7SC9 - chains CE and CF of the 90 polymer chains in the assembly; structure by electron microscopy, 2.60 A resolution.

Chain CE:
Name: Allophycocyanin alpha chain
From: Synechocystis sp. PCC 6803 substr. Kazusa
UniProtKB: Q01951 (PHAA_SYNY3); residue numbers follow UniProt; this construct covers 1-161
Chain sequence (161 residues; each row starts with the number of its first residue):
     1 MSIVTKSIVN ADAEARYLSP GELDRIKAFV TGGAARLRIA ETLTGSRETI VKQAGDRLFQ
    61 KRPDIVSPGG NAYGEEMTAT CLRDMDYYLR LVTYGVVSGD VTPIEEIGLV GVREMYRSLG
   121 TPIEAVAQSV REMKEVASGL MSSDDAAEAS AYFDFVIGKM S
Not modelled in the structure: 1
Covalently attached groups: phycocyanobilin (CYC) linked to Cys-81
Ligand contacts: phycocyanobilin (CYC): Leu-58, Ile-65, Asn-71, Ala-72, Met-77, Thr-80, Arg-83, Asp-84, Met-85, Tyr-87, Tyr-88, Ile-107, Gly-108, Met-115, Tyr-116, Leu-119, Thr-121, Pro-122, Ala-125, Val-126, Ser-129

Chain CF:
Name: Allophycocyanin beta chain
From: Synechocystis sp. PCC 6803 substr. Kazusa
UniProtKB: Q01952 (APCB_SYNY3); numbering as in UniProt (aligned over 1-161)
Chain sequence (161 residues; each row starts with the number of its first residue):
     1 MQDAITAVIN SADVQGKYLD GAAMDKLKSY FASGELRVRA ASVISANAAT IVKEAVAKSL
    61 LYSDVTRPGG NMYTTRRYAA CIRDLDYYLR YATYAMLAGD ASILDERVLN GLKETYNSLG
   121 VPISSTVQAI QAIKEVTASL VGADAGKEMG VYLDYICSGL S
Covalently attached groups: phycocyanobilin (CYC) linked to Cys-81
Ligand contacts:
  - phycocyanobilin (CYC), molecule 1: Leu-60, Val-65, Asn-71, Met-72, Arg-76, Arg-77, Ala-80, Arg-83, Asp-84, Leu-85, Tyr-87, Tyr-88, Tyr-91, Arg-107, Leu-112, Thr-115, Tyr-116, Leu-119, Val-121, Pro-122, Ser-125, Thr-126
  - phycocyanobilin (CYC), molecule 2: Leu-61, Tyr-62, Ser-63, Thr-66, Tyr-73, Thr-75, Tyr-78

How chain CE and chain CF interact:
Pairs across the interface - 66 pairs, chain CE then chain CF:
  Ser-2(CE) with Asp-3(CF), hydrogen bond; Ile-5(CF); Thr-6(CF), hydrogen bond (side chain-backbone)
  Val-4(CE) with Asp-3(CF); Tyr-30(CF)
  Thr-5(CE) with Met-1(CF); Asp-3(CF), hydrogen bond; Thr-6(CF)
  Ile-8(CE) with Met-1(CF), hydrophobic; Tyr-94(CF), hydrophobic; Leu-97(CF), hydrophobic
  Val-9(CE) with Met-1(CF), hydrophobic
  Ala-11(CE) with Arg-90(CF); Tyr-94(CF)
  Asp-12(CE) with Arg-90(CF); Tyr-91(CF), hydrogen bond; Tyr-94(CF); Arg-107(CF), salt bridge
  Ala-15(CE) with Arg-90(CF)
  Arg-16(CE) with Arg-90(CF); Tyr-94(CF), hydrogen bond (backbone-side chain)
  Tyr-17(CE) with Ile-44(CF), hydrophobic; Ser-45(CF); Ala-48(CF), hydrophobic; Leu-89(CF); Arg-90(CF), hydrogen bond (side chain-backbone); Thr-93(CF)
  Leu-18(CE) with Leu-97(CF), hydrophobic
  Leu-23(CE) with Val-38(CF); Ser-42(CF)
  Ile-26(CE) with Val-38(CF), hydrophobic
  Lys-27(CE) with Glu-35(CF), salt bridge; Val-38(CF)
  Phe-29(CE) with Ile-5(CF), hydrophobic; Phe-31(CF)
  Val-30(CE) with Tyr-30(CF); Phe-31(CF); Gly-34(CF); Glu-35(CF)
  Thr-31(CE) with Glu-35(CF)
  Gly-33(CE) with Phe-31(CF)
  Leu-37(CE) with Met-24(CF), hydrophobic; Lys-28(CF)
  Glu-41(CE) with Met-24(CF)
  Thr-44(CE) with Tyr-18(CF)
  Arg-47(CE) with Tyr-18(CF)
  Asp-86(CE) with Tyr-18(CF), hydrogen bond (backbone-side chain)
  Leu-89(CE) with Tyr-18(CF)
  Arg-90(CE) with Asp-13(CF), salt bridge; Gly-16(CF), hydrogen bond (side chain-backbone); Lys-17(CF); Tyr-18(CF), hydrogen bond (backbone-side chain)
  Thr-93(CE) with Tyr-18(CF)
  Tyr-94(CE) with Ile-9(CF); Ala-12(CF); Asp-13(CF); Lys-17(CF), hydrogen bond (side chain-backbone); Tyr-18(CF); Leu-19(CF), hydrophobic
  Val-97(CE) with Ile-9(CF), hydrophobic; Leu-19(CF), hydrophobic; Phe-31(CF)
  Ser-98(CE) with Ile-5(CF); Ile-9(CF)
  Pro-103(CE) with Ile-9(CF), hydrophobic
  Ile-107(CE) with Asp-13(CF)
Interface residues without a listed pair, chain CF (31 interface residues in all): Arg-39, Ala-41

In short:
The chain CE/chain CF interface involves 31 residues from each chain; the contacts include 10 hydrogen bonds
and 3 salt bridges. Among the polar pairs are Asp-12(CE)/Arg-107(CF), Lys-27(CE)/Glu-35(CF) and
Arg-90(CE)/Asp-13(CF). Chain CF binds phycocyanobilin. Covalently linked phycocyanobilin: at Cys-81(CE).
Covalently linked phycocyanobilin: at Cys-81(CF).
Chain CE is Allophycocyanin alpha chain and chain CF is Allophycocyanin beta chain, both from Synechocystis
sp. PCC 6803 substr. Kazusa; the structure, Synechocystis PCC 6803 Phycobilisome core, complex with OCP, was
determined by electron microscopy together with 7SC7, 7SCB and 7SCC from the same study.
